PDB entry 1S44 | X-ray diffraction, 1.60 A resolution | chains A and B

== Chain A (and B) ==
Name: Crustacyanin A1 subunit
Source organism: Homarus gammarus
Notes: fragment: homo dimer subunit; chain B of this document is another copy of the same molecule, construct and numbering; everything in this record applies to it too
Reference sequence: P58989 (CRA1_HOMGA); numbering as in UniProt (aligned over 2-181)
Chain sequence (180 residues; numbered 2 to 181; the number before each row is that of its first residue):
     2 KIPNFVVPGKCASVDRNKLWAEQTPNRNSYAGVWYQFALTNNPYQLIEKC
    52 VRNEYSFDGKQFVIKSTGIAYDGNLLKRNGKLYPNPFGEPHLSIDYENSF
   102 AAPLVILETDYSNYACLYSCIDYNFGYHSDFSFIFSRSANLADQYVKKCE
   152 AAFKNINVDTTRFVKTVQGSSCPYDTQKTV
Disulfides: Cys-12/Cys-121, Cys-51/Cys-173, Cys-117/Cys-150

== How chain A and chain B interact ==
Contacting residue pairs (47):
  Asn-43(A) / Asn-125(B)  hydrogen bond (backbone-side chain)
  Pro-44(A) / Tyr-124(B)
  Pro-44(A) / Asn-125(B)  hydrogen bond (backbone-backbone)
  Pro-44(A) / Phe-126(B)  hydrophobic
  Tyr-45(A) / Tyr-124(B)  hydrophobic
  Tyr-45(A) / Asn-125(B)
  Gln-46(A) / Asn-125(B)  hydrogen bond (backbone-side chain)
  Leu-47(A) / Asn-125(B)
  Tyr-72(A) / Asn-125(B)
  Asn-80(A) / Phe-88(B)
  Gly-81(A) / Phe-88(B)
  Lys-82(A) / Pro-87(B)
  Lys-82(A) / Phe-88(B)
  Tyr-84(A) / Pro-87(B)
  Pro-87(A) / Lys-82(B)
  Pro-87(A) / Tyr-84(B)
  Pro-87(A) / Asp-96(B)
  Phe-88(A) / Asn-80(B)
  Phe-88(A) / Gly-81(B)
  Phe-88(A) / Lys-82(B)
  Phe-88(A) / Asp-96(B)
  Phe-88(A) / Tyr-97(B)
  Phe-88(A) / Glu-98(B)
  Glu-90(A) / Glu-98(B)
  Glu-90(A) / Asn-99(B)  hydrogen bond (side chain-backbone)
  Asp-96(A) / Pro-87(B)
  Asp-96(A) / Phe-88(B)
  Tyr-97(A) / Phe-88(B)
  Glu-98(A) / Phe-88(B)
  Glu-98(A) / Glu-90(B)
  Asn-99(A) / Glu-90(B)  hydrogen bond
  Ser-100(A) / Pro-104(B)
  Ser-100(A) / Ile-122(B)
  Phe-101(A) / Phe-101(B)  hydrophobic
  Phe-101(A) / Ala-102(B)
  Phe-101(A) / Ile-122(B)  hydrophobic
  Ala-102(A) / Phe-101(B)
  Ala-102(A) / Ala-102(B)  hydrogen bond (backbone-backbone)
  Ile-122(A) / Tyr-45(B)  hydrophobic
  Ile-122(A) / Phe-101(B)  hydrophobic
  Tyr-124(A) / Pro-44(B)
  Tyr-124(A) / Tyr-45(B)  hydrophobic
  Asn-125(A) / Asn-43(B)  hydrogen bond (side chain-backbone)
  Asn-125(A) / Pro-44(B)  hydrogen bond (backbone-backbone)
  Asn-125(A) / Gln-46(B)  hydrogen bond (side chain-backbone)
  Asn-125(A) / Leu-47(B)
  Asn-125(A) / Tyr-72(B)
Other interface residues (no listed pair), chain A (27 interface residues in all): Ala-103, Pro-104, Asp-123, Phe-126
Other interface residues (no listed pair), chain B (26 interface residues in all): Ser-100, Ala-103

== In short ==
27 residues of chain A and 26 residues of chain B are in contact, with 9 hydrogen bonds. Polar pairs include
Asn-43(A)/Asn-125(B), Gln-46(A)/Asn-125(B) and Glu-90(A)/Asn-99(B).
Chain A and chain B are both Crustacyanin A1 subunit (Homarus gammarus); the structure, The structure and
refinement of apocrustacyanin C2 to 1.6A resolution and the search for differences between ..., was determined
by X-ray diffraction (same publication as 1S2P).
